PDB entry 7AS6 | X-ray diffraction, 2.00 A resolution | chain A

Chain A:
Molecule: Synaptotagmin-1
From: Arabidopsis thaliana
UniProtKB: Q9SKR2 (SYT1_ARATH); numbering as in UniProt (aligned over 253-397)
Chain sequence (145 residues; numbered 253 to 397; the number before each row is that of its first residue):
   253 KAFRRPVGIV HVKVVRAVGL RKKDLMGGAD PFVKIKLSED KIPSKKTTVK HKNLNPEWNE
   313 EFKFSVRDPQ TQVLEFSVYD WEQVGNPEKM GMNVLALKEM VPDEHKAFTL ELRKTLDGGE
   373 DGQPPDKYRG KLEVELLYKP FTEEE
Disordered / not traced: 253-255, 369-377, 396-397
Metal / ion sites: Cd2+ site 1: Asp276, Asp282, Asp332, Trp333, Glu334; Cd2+ site 2 near His303 (its only coordinating residue here); Ni2+ near His357 (its only coordinating residue here)
UniProt features mapped onto this chain:
  - binding site (Ca(2+)): Asp276, Asp282, Asp332, Glu334
From the paper describing this entry:
  - Cd2+ coordination: Glu334
  - conformationally variable residues (side-chain flip): Lys275, Glu334
  - mutagenesis - E340A: decreased stability
  - specificity-determining residues: Lys304 (from molecular simulation)

In short:
The Cd2+ site 1 is built by Asp276, Asp282, Asp332, Trp333 and Glu334. From UniProt: 4 Ca2+-binding residues.
From the paper: E340A reduces stability; Cd2+ coordination by Glu334.
Chain A is Synaptotagmin-1 (Arabidopsis thaliana); the structure, 2.0 angstrom structure of plant Extended
Synaptotagmin 1, C2A domain, was determined by X-ray diffraction, deposited together with 7ATP.
